2MFH - chains A and B of the 4 polymer chains in the assembly; structure by solution NMR.

== Chain A ==
Name: Carbon storage regulator homolog
Organism: Pseudomonas fluorescens
Reference sequence: Q5MXB2 (Q5MXB2_PSEFL); numbering as in UniProt (aligned over 1-59)
Sequence (70 residues; row label = number of the first residue in the row):
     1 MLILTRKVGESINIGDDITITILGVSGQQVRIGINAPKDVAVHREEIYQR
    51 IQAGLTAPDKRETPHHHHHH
Disordered / not traced: 60-70
Construct notes: expression tag (60-70)

== Chain B ==
Molecule: RsmZ(36-44) RNA
Sequence (9 nucleotides; row label = number of the first residue in the row):
    36 UCAGGACAU

== Chain A / chain B interface ==
Contacting residue pairs - 12 pairs, chain A then chain B:
  Met1(A) with G40(B), sugar contact; A41(B), phosphate contact; C42(B), phosphate contact
  Leu2(A) with G39(B), sugar contact; G40(B), sugar contact; A41(B), base contact
  Ile3(A) with A41(B), base contact; C42(B), sugar contact; A43(B), phosphate contact
  Leu4(A) with A38(B), base contact
  Thr5(A) with U36(B), phosphate contact; A38(B), base contact
Other interface residues (no listed pair), chain A (6 interface residues in all): Arg6
Other interface residues (no listed pair), chain B (8 interface residues in all): C37

== Overview ==
6 residues of chain A face 8 of chain B across their interface.
Chain A is Carbon storage regulator homolog (Pseudomonas fluorescens) and chain B is RsmZ(36-44) RNA; the
structure, Csr/Rsm protein-RNA recognition - A molecular affinity ruler: RsmZ(36-44)/RsmE(dimer) 2:1 complex,
was determined by solution NMR (same publication as 2MFC, 2MFE, 2MFF and 2MFG).
